7DOC - chains A and B; structure by X-ray diffraction, 1.90 A resolution.

Chain A:
Name: Core protein
Source organism: Zika virus
Notes: EC 3.4.21.91, 3.6.1.15, 3.6.4.13
Reference sequence: A0A2R4LVW1 (A0A2R4LVW1_ZIKV); residues 50-88 here correspond to UniProt positions 1418-1456 (UniProt number = residue number + 1368)
Sequence (39 residues; row label = number of the first residue in the row):
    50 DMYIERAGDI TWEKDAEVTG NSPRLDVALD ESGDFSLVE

Chain B:
Name: Core protein
Source organism: Zika virus
Notes: EC 3.4.21.91, 3.6.1.15, 3.6.4.13
Reference sequence: A0A142IX72 (A0A142IX72_ZIKV); residues 17-169 here correspond to UniProt positions 1513-1665 (UniProt number = residue number + 1496)
Sequence (153 residues; each row starts with the number of its first residue):
    17 ETTDGVYRVM TRRLLGSTQV GVGVMQEGVF HTMWHVTKGA ALRSGEGRLD PYWGDVKQDL
    77 VSYCGPWKLD AAWDGLSEVQ LLAVPPGERA KNIQTLPGIF KTKDGDIGAV ALDYPAGTSG
   137 SPILDKCGRV IGLYGNGVVI KNGSYVSAIT QGK

Interface between chain A and chain B:
Residue-residue contacts (92; chain A residue first):
  Asp50(A) with Thr27(B); Arg28(B)
  Met51(A) with Met26(B); Thr27(B); Val36(B), hydrophobic; Val52(B); Thr53(B); Ala57(B); Leu58(B), hydrophobic; Arg59(B), hydrogen bond (backbone-backbone)
  Tyr52(A) with Arg24(B); Val25(B); Met26(B), hydrogen bond (backbone-backbone); Ser33(B), hydrogen bond; Arg59(B)
  Ile53(A) with Tyr23(B), hydrophobic; Arg24(B); Met41(B), hydrophobic; Phe46(B), hydrophobic; Leu58(B), hydrophobic; Arg59(B), hydrogen bond (backbone-backbone); Ser60(B)
  Glu54(A) with Tyr23(B); Arg24(B), hydrogen bond (backbone-backbone); Met26(B)
  Arg55(A) with Thr19(B); Asp20(B), hydrogen bond (side chain-backbone); Gly21(B); Val22(B); Tyr23(B)
  Ala56(A) with Val22(B), hydrogen bond (backbone-backbone); Tyr23(B); Val100(B), hydrophobic; Ala106(B)
  Gly57(A) with Gly21(B); Val22(B), hydrogen bond (backbone-backbone)
  Asp58(A) with Leu98(B)
  Ile59(A) with Gly21(B); Val40(B), hydrophobic; Leu140(B), hydrophobic; Gly144(B); Val146(B), hydrophobic
  Thr60(A) with Asn108(B), hydrogen bond (backbone-side chain); Leu140(B)
  Trp61(A) with Glu94(B); Val95(B); Gln96(B); Gln110(B); Leu140(B); Asp141(B); Lys142(B)
  Glu62(A) with Gln96(B), hydrogen bond (backbone-side chain); Asn108(B)
  Ala65(A) with Gln96(B); Asn108(B)
  Glu66(A) with Ile109(B); Gln110(B), hydrogen bond (backbone-backbone)
  Val67(A) with Glu94(B); Gln110(B)
  Thr68(A) with Ile109(B); Gln110(B), hydrogen bond (backbone-backbone); Thr111(B), hydrogen bond (backbone-side chain); Leu128(B)
  Gly69(A) with Thr111(B), hydrogen bond (backbone-side chain); Ala127(B)
  Asn70(A) with Leu112(B); Ala127(B)
  Ser71(A) with Leu112(B), hydrogen bond (side chain-backbone); Pro113(B); Gly114(B)
  Pro72(A) with Gly114(B); Ile115(B), hydrogen bond (backbone-backbone)
  Arg73(A) with Ile115(B)
  Leu74(A) with Ile115(B), hydrogen bond (backbone-backbone); Phe116(B), hydrophobic; Lys117(B), hydrogen bond (backbone-backbone); Ile156(B), hydrophobic
  Asp75(A) with Lys117(B)
  Val76(A) with Phe116(B), hydrophobic; Lys117(B), hydrogen bond (backbone-backbone); Thr118(B)
  Leu78(A) with Lys73(B)
  Asp79(A) with Lys73(B)
  Glu80(A) with Val72(B); Lys73(B)
  Ser81(A) with Val72(B)
  Gly82(A) with Val72(B); Lys73(B); Asn152(B), hydrogen bond (backbone-side chain)
  Phe84(A) with Asn152(B); Val154(B), hydrophobic; Ala164(B), hydrophobic
Interface residues without a listed pair, chain A (33 interface residues in all): Ser85, Leu86
Interface residues without a listed pair, chain B (55 interface residues in all): Leu65, Gly153, Val155, Val162

Summary:
Chain A and chain B form an interface of 33 and 55 residues respectively, with 20 hydrogen bonds. Polar pairs
include Tyr52(A)-Ser33(B), Arg55(A)-Asp20(B) and Thr60(A)-Asn108(B).
Here chain A is Core protein and chain B is Core protein, both from Zika virus. Entry 7DOC (Crystal structure
of Zika NS2B-NS3 protease with compound 5) was determined by X-ray diffraction.
